3CVH - chains A and L of the 5 polymer chains in the assembly; structure by X-ray diffraction, 2.90 A resolution.

# Chain A
Name: H-2 class I histocompatibility antigen, K-B alpha chain
Source organism: Mus musculus
Notes: fragment: sequence database residues 21-295
UniProtKB: P01901 (HA1B_MOUSE); residues 1-274 here correspond to UniProt positions 22-295 (UniProt number = residue number + 21)
Sequence (274 residues; each row starts with the number of its first residue):
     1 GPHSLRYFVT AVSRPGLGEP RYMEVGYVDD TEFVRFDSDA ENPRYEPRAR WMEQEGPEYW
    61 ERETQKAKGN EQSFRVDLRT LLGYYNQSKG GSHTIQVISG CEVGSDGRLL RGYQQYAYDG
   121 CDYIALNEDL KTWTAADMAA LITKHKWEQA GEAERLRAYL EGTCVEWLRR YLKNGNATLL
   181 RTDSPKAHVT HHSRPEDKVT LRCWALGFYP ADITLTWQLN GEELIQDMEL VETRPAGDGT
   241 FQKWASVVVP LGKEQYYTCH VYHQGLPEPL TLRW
Disulfide bonds: Cys-101/Cys-164, Cys-203/Cys-259
Swiss-Prot annotation at these positions:
  - glycosylation (N-linked (GlcNAc...) asparagine): Asn-86, Asn-176

# Chain L
Name: 25-D1.16 light chain
Source organism: Mus musculus
Sequence (209 residues; each row starts with the number of its first residue):
     1 IQVTQSSSSF SVSLGDRVTI TCKASEDIYN RLAWYQQKPG NAPRLLISGA TSLETGVPDR
    61 FSGSGSRKDY TLIITSLQTE DVATYYCQQY WSTPLTFGAG TKLELKRADA APTVSIFPPS
   121 SEQLTSGGAS VVCFLNNFYP KDINVKWKID GSERQNGVLN SWTDQDSKDS TYSMSSTLTL
   181 TKDEYERHNS YTCEATHKTS TSPIVKSFN
Disulfide bonds: Cys-22/Cys-87, Cys-133/Cys-193

# How chain A and chain L interact
Residue-residue contacts (10):
  Arg-62(A) with Glu-26(L), salt bridge
  Gln-65(A) with Pro-94(L)
  Glu-154(A) with Arg-31(L)
  Arg-155(A) with Arg-31(L); Trp-91(L)
  Ala-158(A) with Trp-91(L), hydrophobic
  Tyr-159(A) with Trp-91(L)
  Gly-162(A) with Tyr-29(L)
  Thr-163(A) with Tyr-29(L), hydrogen bond (backbone-side chain); Trp-91(L)
Interface residues without a listed pair, chain A (9 interface residues in all): Glu-166
Interface residues without a listed pair, chain L (6 interface residues in all): Asp-27

# Summary
9 residues of chain A and 6 residues of chain L are in contact; the contacts include 1 hydrogen bond and 1
salt bridge. Polar pairs include Arg-62(A)/Glu-26(L) and Thr-163(A)/Tyr-29(L).
Chain A is H-2 class I histocompatibility antigen, K-B alpha chain and chain L is 25-D1.16 light chain, both
from Mus musculus; the structure, How TCR-like antibody recognizes MHC-bound peptide, was determined by X-ray
diffraction, deposited together with 3CVI.
